PDB entry 4Q0U | X-ray diffraction, 1.98 A resolution | chain A

== Chain A ==
Molecule: L-Ribose isomerase
Notes: EC 5.3.1.-
UniProt: Q93UQ5 (Q93UQ5_9GAMM); numbering as in UniProt (aligned over 3-249)
Sequence (260 residues; each row starts with the number of its first residue; numbers below 1 keep their minus sign (Met-10 is residue -10)):
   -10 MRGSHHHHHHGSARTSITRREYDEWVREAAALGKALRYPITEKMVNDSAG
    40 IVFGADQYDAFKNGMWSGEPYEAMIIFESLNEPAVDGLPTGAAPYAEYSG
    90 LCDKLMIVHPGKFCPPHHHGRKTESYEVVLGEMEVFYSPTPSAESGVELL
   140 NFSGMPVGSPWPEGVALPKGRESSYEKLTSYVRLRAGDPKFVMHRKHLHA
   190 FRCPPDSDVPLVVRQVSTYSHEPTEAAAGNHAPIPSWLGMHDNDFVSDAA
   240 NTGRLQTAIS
Unresolved in the structure: -10 to 0
Differences from the reference sequence: expression tag (-10 to 2); engineered mutation Gln204 (Glu in Q93UQ5)
Bound ions: Co2+: His106, His108, Glu113, His188 (together with L-ribose)
Small-molecule neighbours:
  - beta-L-ribopyranose (0MK): Trp150, Tyr164, Glu165, Leu167, Thr168
  - cobalt hexammine(III) (NCO): Asp233, Phe234, Val235, Ser236, Asp237, Asn240
  - L-ribose (ROR): Phe42, Met63, Ile65, Lys93, Met95, Cys103, His106, His108, Lys111, Glu113, Tyr115, His188, Phe190, Gln204, Glu211, Asn232, Phe234, Arg243
  - alpha-L-ribofuranose (Z6J), molecule 1: Arg8, Tyr11, Asp12, Arg16, Val34, Asn35, Asp36
  - alpha-L-ribofuranose (Z6J), molecule 2: Arg9, Asp12, Arg16, Asn52, Trp55, Ser56
  - alpha-L-ribofuranose (Z6J), molecule 3: Ser127, Thr129, Pro130, Ser131, Ala132, Lys166, Leu187

== In short ==
Chain A binds L-ribose, 3 copies of alpha-L-ribofuranose, beta-L-ribopyranose and cobalt hexammine(III). The
Co2+ site is built by His106, His108, Glu113 and His188.
Chain A is L-Ribose isomerase; the structure, Crystal structure of Acinetobacter sp. DL28 L-ribose isomerase
mutant E204Q in complex with L-ribose, was determined by X-ray diffraction together with 4Q0P, 4Q0Q, 4Q0S and
4Q0V from the same study.
